Entry 8EEX (electron microscopy, 2.95 A resolution); this record covers chains A and B of the 3 polymer chains in the assembly.

Chain A:
Molecule: Cas7-11
Organism: Desulfonema ishimotonii
Reference sequence: A0A401FT36 (A0A401FT36_9DELT); numbering as in UniProt (aligned over 1-1601)
Sequence (1601 residues; numbered 1 to 1601; the number before each row is that of its first residue):
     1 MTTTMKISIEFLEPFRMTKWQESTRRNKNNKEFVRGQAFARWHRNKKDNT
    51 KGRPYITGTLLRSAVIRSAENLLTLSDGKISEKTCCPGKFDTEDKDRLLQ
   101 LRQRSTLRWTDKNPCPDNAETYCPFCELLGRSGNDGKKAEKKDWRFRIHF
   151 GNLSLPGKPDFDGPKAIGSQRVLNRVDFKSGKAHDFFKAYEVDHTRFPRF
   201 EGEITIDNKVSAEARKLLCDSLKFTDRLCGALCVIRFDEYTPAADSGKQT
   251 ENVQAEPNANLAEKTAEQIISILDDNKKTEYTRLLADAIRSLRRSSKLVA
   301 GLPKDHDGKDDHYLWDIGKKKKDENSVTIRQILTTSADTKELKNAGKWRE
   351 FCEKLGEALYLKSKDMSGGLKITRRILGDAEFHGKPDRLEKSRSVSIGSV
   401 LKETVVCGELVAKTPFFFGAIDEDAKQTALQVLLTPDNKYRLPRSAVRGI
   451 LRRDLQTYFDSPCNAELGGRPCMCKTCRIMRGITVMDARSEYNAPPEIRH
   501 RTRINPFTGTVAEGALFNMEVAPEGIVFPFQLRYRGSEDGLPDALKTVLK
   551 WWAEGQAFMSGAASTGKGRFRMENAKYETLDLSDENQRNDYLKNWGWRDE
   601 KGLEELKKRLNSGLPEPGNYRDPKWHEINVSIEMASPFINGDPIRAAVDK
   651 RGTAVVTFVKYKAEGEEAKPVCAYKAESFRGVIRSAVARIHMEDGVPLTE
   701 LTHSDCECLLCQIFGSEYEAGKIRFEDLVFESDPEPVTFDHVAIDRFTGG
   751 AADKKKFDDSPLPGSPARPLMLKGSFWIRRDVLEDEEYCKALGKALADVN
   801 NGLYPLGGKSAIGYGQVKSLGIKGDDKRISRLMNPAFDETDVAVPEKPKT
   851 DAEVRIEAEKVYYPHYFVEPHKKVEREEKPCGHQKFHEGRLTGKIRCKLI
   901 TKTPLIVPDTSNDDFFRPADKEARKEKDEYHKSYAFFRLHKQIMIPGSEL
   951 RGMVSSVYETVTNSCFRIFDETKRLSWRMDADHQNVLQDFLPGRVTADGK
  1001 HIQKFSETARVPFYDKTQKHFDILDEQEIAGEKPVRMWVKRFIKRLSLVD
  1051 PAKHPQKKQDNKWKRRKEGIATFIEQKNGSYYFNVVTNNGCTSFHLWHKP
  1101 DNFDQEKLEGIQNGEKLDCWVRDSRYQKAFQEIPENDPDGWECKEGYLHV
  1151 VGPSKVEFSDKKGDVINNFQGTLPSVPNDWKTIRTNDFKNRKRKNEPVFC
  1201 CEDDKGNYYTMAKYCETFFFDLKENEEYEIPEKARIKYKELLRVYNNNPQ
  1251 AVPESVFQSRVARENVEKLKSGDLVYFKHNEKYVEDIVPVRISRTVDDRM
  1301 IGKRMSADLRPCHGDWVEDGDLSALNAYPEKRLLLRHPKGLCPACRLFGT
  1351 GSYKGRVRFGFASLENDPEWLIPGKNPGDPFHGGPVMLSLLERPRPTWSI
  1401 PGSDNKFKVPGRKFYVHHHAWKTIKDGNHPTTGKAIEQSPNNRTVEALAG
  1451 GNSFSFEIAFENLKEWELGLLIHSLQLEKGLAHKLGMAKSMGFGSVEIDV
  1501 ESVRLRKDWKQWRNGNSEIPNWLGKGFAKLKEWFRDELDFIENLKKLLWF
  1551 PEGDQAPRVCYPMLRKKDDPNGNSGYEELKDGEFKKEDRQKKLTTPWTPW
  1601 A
Disordered / not traced: 135-142, 238-259, 320-326, 983-1229, 1253-1285
Differences from the reference sequence: engineered mutation Ala-429 (Asp in A0A401FT36), Ala-654 (Asp in A0A401FT36)
Metal / ion sites: Zn2+ site 1: Cys-86, Cys-115, Cys-123, Cys-126; Zn2+ site 2: Cys-463, Cys-474, Cys-477; Zn2+ site 3: His-703, Cys-706, Cys-708, Cys-711; Zn2+ site 4: Cys-965, Cys-1312, Cys-1342, Cys-1345
Reported in the primary citation:
  - mutagenesis - D429A/D654A: unchanged catalytic activity
  - mutagenesis - K182A/R375A/E717A/Y718A: decreased signaling
  - mutagenesis - K182A/R375A/E717A/Y718A: unchanged binding to Csx29 (chain B)

Chain B:
Molecule: Csx29
Organism: Desulfonema ishimotonii
Reference sequence: A0A401FT52 (A0A401FT52_9DELT); residue numbers follow UniProt; this construct covers 1-751
Sequence (751 residues; row label = number of the first residue in the row):
     1 MSNPIRDIQDRLKTAKFDNKDDMMNLASSLYKYEKQLMDSSEATLCQQGL
    51 SNRPNSFSQLSQFRDSDIQSKAGGQTGKFWQNEYEACKNFQTHKERRETL
   101 EQIIRFLQNGAEEKDADDLLLKTLARAYFHRGLLYRPKGFSVPARKVEAM
   151 KKAIAYCEIILDKNEEESEALRIWLYAAMELRRCGEEYPENFAEKLFYLA
   201 NDGFISELYDIRLFLEYTEREEDNNFLDMILQENQDRERLFELCLYKARA
   251 CFHLNQLNDVRIYGESAIDNAPGAFADPFWDELVEFIRMLRNKKSELWKE
   301 IAIKAWDKCREKEMKVGNNIYLSWYWARQRELYDLAFMAQDGIEKKTRIA
   351 DSLKSRTTLRIQELNELRKDAHRKQNRRLEDKLDRIIEQENEARDGAYLR
   401 RNPPCFTGGKREEIPFARLPQNWIAVHFYLNELESHEGGKGGHALIYDPQ
   451 KAEKDQWQDKSFDYKELHRKFLEWQENYILNEEGSADFLVTLCREIEKAM
   501 PFLFKSEVIPEDRPVLWIPHGFLHRLPLHAAMKSGNNSNIEIFWERHASR
   551 YLPAWHLFDPAPYSREESSTLLKNFEEYDFQNLENGEIEVYAPSSPKKVK
   601 EAIRENPAILLLLCHGEADMTNPFRSCLKLKNKDMTIFDLLTVEDVRLSG
   651 SRILLGACESDMVPPLEFSVDEHLSVSGAFLSHKAGEIVAGLWTVDSEKV
   701 DECYSYLVEEKDFLRNLQEWQMAETENFRSENDSSLFYKIAPFRIIGFPA
   751 E
Disordered / not traced: 1-2, 67-77, 398-410, 751
Reported in the primary citation:
  - mutagenesis - H615A/C658A: abolished catalytic activity
  - conformationally variable residues (helix shift, side-chain flip): Glu-313 to Tyr-325, Arg-356 to Arg-411, His-615, Cys-658, Glu-659, Asp-661
  - contacts within the chain: His-615/Asp-661, Glu-659/Ser-675 (hydrogen bond), Glu-659/Ser-677 (hydrogen bond), Ser-660/Asp-661 (hydrogen bond)
  - catalytic residues: His-615, Cys-658
  - mutagenesis - R394A/D395A: decreased catalytic activity
  - mutagenesis - R394A/D395A: unchanged binding to Cas7-11 (chain A)

Chain A / chain B interface:
Residue-residue contacts (115; chain A residue first):
  Ser-105(A) / Glu-476(B)  hydrogen bond
  Arg-108(A) / Phe-488(B)
  Asp-177(A) / Gln-362(B)
  Lys-179(A) / Gln-362(B)
  Lys-179(A) / Glu-363(B)  salt bridge
  Lys-179(A) / Glu-366(B)  salt bridge
  Lys-179(A) / Thr-621(B)  hydrogen bond
  Lys-182(A) / Arg-145(B)
  Ala-183(A) / Arg-145(B)  hydrogen bond (backbone-side chain)
  His-184(A) / Lys-138(B)  hydrogen bond
  Gly-369(A) / Asn-109(B)  hydrogen bond (backbone-side chain)
  Leu-370(A) / Phe-106(B)  hydrophobic
  Leu-370(A) / Asn-109(B)  hydrogen bond (backbone-side chain)
  Lys-371(A) / Met-38(B)
  Lys-371(A) / Phe-106(B)
  Lys-371(A) / Asn-109(B)
  Ile-372(A) / Arg-105(B)
  Ile-372(A) / Asn-109(B)
  Arg-375(A) / Arg-105(B)
  Ile-376(A) / Glu-101(B)
  Ile-376(A) / Ile-104(B)  hydrophobic
  Ile-376(A) / Arg-105(B)
  Leu-377(A) / Tyr-135(B)
  Leu-377(A) / Arg-145(B)  hydrogen bond (backbone-side chain)
  Leu-377(A) / Glu-148(B)
  Leu-377(A) / Ala-149(B)  hydrophobic
  Asp-379(A) / Glu-148(B)
  Ala-380(A) / Ala-144(B)  hydrophobic
  Phe-382(A) / Ala-144(B)  hydrophobic
  Lys-391(A) / Lys-465(B)
  Ser-392(A) / Arg-469(B)  hydrogen bond (backbone-side chain)
  Arg-393(A) / Leu-472(B)
  Arg-393(A) / Glu-476(B)  salt bridge
  Ser-394(A) / Glu-473(B)
  Ser-394(A) / Asn-477(B)  hydrogen bond (backbone-side chain)
  Val-395(A) / Glu-476(B)
  Val-395(A) / Asn-477(B)
  Ser-396(A) / Asn-477(B)  hydrogen bond (backbone-side chain)
  Ser-396(A) / Asn-481(B)
  Phe-459(A) / Glu-617(B)
  Pro-462(A) / Thr-621(B)
  Asn-464(A) / Met-620(B)
  Asn-464(A) / Thr-621(B)
  Asn-464(A) / Glu-667(B)
  Glu-466(A) / Gly-139(B)
  Glu-466(A) / Phe-140(B)  hydrogen bond (side chain-backbone)
  Arg-470(A) / Leu-472(B)
  Arg-470(A) / Leu-666(B)  hydrogen bond (side chain-backbone)
  Arg-470(A) / Glu-667(B)  hydrogen bond (side chain-backbone)
  Met-473(A) / Glu-476(B)
  Met-473(A) / Ile-479(B)  hydrophobic
  Met-473(A) / Leu-480(B)  hydrophobic
  Cys-474(A) / Met-620(B)  hydrophobic
  Lys-475(A) / Glu-617(B)  salt bridge
  Arg-478(A) / Ile-479(B)
  Arg-503(A) / Ser-40(B)
  Asn-505(A) / Thr-44(B)  hydrogen bond
  Phe-507(A) / Ser-40(B)
  Phe-507(A) / Ser-41(B)
  Phe-507(A) / Glu-42(B)
  Phe-507(A) / Leu-45(B)
  Thr-508(A) / Thr-44(B)
  Ala-512(A) / Ser-40(B)
  Glu-513(A) / Leu-37(B)
  Glu-700(A) / Glu-42(B)
  Thr-702(A) / Glu-98(B)  hydrogen bond
  Ser-704(A) / Glu-98(B)
  Asp-705(A) / Lys-94(B)  hydrogen bond (backbone-side chain)
  Asp-705(A) / Arg-97(B)  salt bridge
  Asp-705(A) / Arg-136(B)  salt bridge
  Tyr-718(A) / Glu-101(B)
  Glu-878(A) / Leu-45(B)
  Glu-878(A) / Cys-46(B)
  Glu-878(A) / Gln-47(B)  hydrogen bond (backbone-backbone)
  Glu-878(A) / Gln-48(B)
  Lys-879(A) / Leu-45(B)
  Lys-879(A) / Cys-46(B)
  Pro-880(A) / Leu-45(B)
  Gly-882(A) / Leu-45(B)
  Arg-1310(A) / Arg-53(B)
  His-1313(A) / Gln-47(B)  hydrogen bond
  Trp-1316(A) / Arg-53(B)
  Trp-1316(A) / Phe-57(B)  hydrophobic
  Asp-1321(A) / Phe-57(B)
  Leu-1322(A) / Phe-57(B)  hydrophobic
  Leu-1325(A) / Ser-61(B)
  Tyr-1328(A) / Arg-64(B)
  Pro-1329(A) / Glu-34(B)
  Glu-1330(A) / Leu-60(B)
  Glu-1330(A) / Arg-64(B)  salt bridge
  Arg-1332(A) / Tyr-33(B)
  Arg-1332(A) / Leu-37(B)
  Leu-1333(A) / Ile-5(B)  hydrophobic
  Leu-1333(A) / Tyr-33(B)
  Leu-1333(A) / Gln-48(B)
  Leu-1333(A) / Gly-49(B)
  Leu-1333(A) / Leu-50(B)  hydrogen bond (backbone-backbone)
  Leu-1334(A) / Arg-53(B)  hydrogen bond (backbone-side chain)
  Leu-1334(A) / Ser-56(B)
  Leu-1334(A) / Phe-57(B)
  Leu-1334(A) / Leu-60(B)  hydrophobic
  Arg-1336(A) / Gln-47(B)
  Arg-1336(A) / Gln-48(B)
  Arg-1336(A) / Gly-49(B)
  Arg-1336(A) / Arg-53(B)
  His-1337(A) / Gln-48(B)
  His-1337(A) / Gly-49(B)  hydrogen bond (backbone-backbone)
  His-1337(A) / Arg-53(B)
  Pro-1338(A) / Gln-48(B)
  Pro-1338(A) / Gly-49(B)
  Pro-1338(A) / Leu-50(B)
  Pro-1338(A) / Ser-51(B)
  Gly-1340(A) / Gln-48(B)
  Leu-1341(A) / Gln-47(B)
  Ser-1352(A) / Gln-47(B)
Other interface residues (no listed pair), chain A (78 interface residues in all): Asp-185, Ile-397, Ser-461, Cys-463, Cys-472, Glu-707, Cys-881, Glu-1318, Asp-1319, Gly-1320, Leu-1335, Lys-1339, Tyr-1353
Other interface residues (no listed pair), chain B (69 interface residues in all): Ile-8, Leu-30, Tyr-31, Pro-54, Gln-108, Tyr-128, Ser-141, Lys-152, His-468, Ala-618, Asp-619, Pro-665

Overview:
The interface between chain A and chain B involves 78 residues on one side and 69 on the other; the contacts
include 21 hydrogen bonds and 7 salt bridges. Among the polar pairs are Lys-179(A)/Glu-363(B),
Lys-179(A)/Glu-366(B) and Arg-393(A)/Glu-476(B). From the paper: catalytic residues His-615(B) and Cys-658(B);
K182A/R375A/E717A/Y718A of chain A reduce signaling; 4 substitutions were tested in all.
Here chain A is Cas7-11 and chain B is Csx29, both from Desulfonema ishimotonii. Entry 8EEX (Cas7-11 in
complex with Csx29) was determined by electron microscopy (same publication as 8EEY).
